PDB entry 6X68 | electron microscopy, 3.66 A resolution | chains D and A of the 4 polymer chains in the assembly

== Chain D ==
Protein: Transposase
Organism: Trichoplusia ni
Reference sequence: Q283G1 (Q283G1_TRINI); residue numbers follow UniProt; this construct covers 1-594
Amino-acid sequence (594 residues; row label = number of the first residue in the row):
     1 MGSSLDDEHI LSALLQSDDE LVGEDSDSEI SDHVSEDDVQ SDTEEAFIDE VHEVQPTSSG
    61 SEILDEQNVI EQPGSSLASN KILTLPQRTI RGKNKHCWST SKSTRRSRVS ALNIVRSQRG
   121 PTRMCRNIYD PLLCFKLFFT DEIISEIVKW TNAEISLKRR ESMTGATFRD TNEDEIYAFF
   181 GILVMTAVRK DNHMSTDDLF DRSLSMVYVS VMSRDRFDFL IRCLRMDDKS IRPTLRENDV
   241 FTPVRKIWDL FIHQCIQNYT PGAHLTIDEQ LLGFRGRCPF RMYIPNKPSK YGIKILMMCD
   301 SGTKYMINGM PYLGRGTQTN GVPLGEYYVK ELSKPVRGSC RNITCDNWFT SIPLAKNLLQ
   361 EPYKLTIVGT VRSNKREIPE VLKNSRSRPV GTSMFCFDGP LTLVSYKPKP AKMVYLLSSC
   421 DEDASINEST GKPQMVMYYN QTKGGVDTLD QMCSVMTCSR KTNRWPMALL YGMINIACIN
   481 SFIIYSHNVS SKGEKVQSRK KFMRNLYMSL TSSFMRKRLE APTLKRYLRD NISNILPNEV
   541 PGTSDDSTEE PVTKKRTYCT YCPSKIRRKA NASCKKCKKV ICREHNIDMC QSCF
Not modelled in the structure: 1-116
Construct notes: variant Lys500 (Glu in Q283G1)
Ion coordination: Ca2+ site 1 near Asp218 (its only coordinating residue here); Ca2+ site 2: Asp268, Asp346; Zn2+ site 1: Cys559, Cys582, His585; Zn2+ site 2: Cys577, Cys590
What the authors report for this chain:
  - catalytic residues: Asp268, Asp346, Asp447
  - binding site for hairpin DNA (chain A): Arg275, Tyr283, Lys290, Tyr558, Arg567, Lys569
  - binding site for hairpin DNA: Val414, Leu416, Tyr439, Asn440
  - mutagenesis - R372A/K375A: decreased catalytic activity on flanking target DNA (citing earlier work)

== Chain A ==
Molecule: hairpin DNA
Sequence (74 nucleotides; each row starts with the number of its first residue; numbers below 1 keep their minus sign (DC-38 is residue -38)):
   -38 CATGCGTCAA TTTTACGCAG ACTATCTTTC TAGGGTTAAC CCTAGAAAGA TAGTCTGCGT
    22 AAAATTGACG CATG

== How chain D and chain A interact ==
Residue-residue contacts - 38 pairs, chain D then chain A:
  Asp268(D) - DT-3(A)  phosphate contact
  Lys287(D) - DG-4(A)  phosphate contact
  Pro288(D) - DG-4(A)  phosphate contact
  Lys304(D) - DA5(A)  salt bridge to the phosphate
  Asp346(D) - DT-3(A)  phosphate contact
  Thr370(D) - DT-2(A)  phosphate contact
  Lys409(D) - DC1(A)  salt bridge to the phosphate
  Lys412(D) - DA-1(A)  salt bridge to the phosphate
  Val414(D) - DT-2(A)  base contact
  Lys432(D) - DC2(A)  salt bridge to the phosphate
  Val436(D) - DT-2(A)  base contact
  Tyr439(D) - DT-2(A)  base contact
  Asn440(D) - DA-1(A)  base contact
  Asp447(D) - DG-4(A)  sugar contact
  Thr448(D) - DT4(A)  phosphate contact
  Gln451(D) - DG-6(A)  hydrogen bond to the base
  Gln451(D) - DT4(A)  hydrogen bond to the base
  Gln451(D) - DA5(A)  hydrogen bond to the sugar
  Lys495(D) - DC-13(A)  salt bridge to the phosphate
  Arg499(D) - DG6(A)  salt bridge to the phosphate
  Lys555(D) - DC-34(A)  phosphate contact
  Arg556(D) - DC-34(A)  hydrogen bond to the phosphate
  Arg556(D) - DG-33(A)  hydrogen bond to the base
  Tyr558(D) - DT-36(A)  base contact
  Tyr558(D) - DG-35(A)  hydrogen bond to the base
  Tyr558(D) - DC-34(A)  hydrogen bond to the base
  Ser564(D) - DC-38(A)  sugar contact
  Ser564(D) - DA-37(A)  hydrogen bond to the phosphate
  Arg567(D) - DT-36(A)  base contact
  Arg567(D) - DC32(A)  base contact
  Arg568(D) - DG28(A)  sugar contact
  Arg568(D) - DA29(A)  salt bridge to the phosphate
  Lys569(D) - DG-33(A)  base contact
  Lys569(D) - DT-32(A)  hydrogen bond to the base
  Lys569(D) - DG28(A)  hydrogen bond to the base
  Lys569(D) - DA29(A)  base contact
  Asn571(D) - DT27(A)  hydrogen bond to the phosphate
  Arg583(D) - DT-26(A)  salt bridge to the phosphate
Also at the interface, not in a pair above, chain D (36 interface residues in all): Asn286, Asn347, Pro408, Met452, Lys500, Thr557, Pro563, Lys565, Ile566
Also at the interface, not in a pair above, chain A (29 interface residues in all): DT-27, DG-5, DA0, DC3, DA7, DC30

== Summary ==
The interface between chain D and chain A involves 36 residues on one side and 29 on the other, with 11
hydrogen bonds and 8 salt bridges. Among the polar pairs are Gln451(D)-DG-6(A), Gln451(D)-DT4(A) and
Arg556(D)-DG-33(A). From the paper: catalytic residues Asp268(D), Asp346(D) and Asp447(D); R372A/K375A of
chain D reduce catalytic activity on flanking target DNA.
Here chain D is Transposase (Trichoplusia ni) and chain A is hairpin DNA. Entry 6X68 (Cryo-EM structure of
piggyBac transposase synaptic complex with hairpin DNA (SNHP)) was determined by electron microscopy,
deposited together with 6X67.
